Entry 3MKA (X-ray diffraction, 2.51 A resolution); this record covers chains G and V of the 28 polymer chains in the assembly.

# Chain G (and V)
Name: Proteasome subunit beta
From: Mycobacterium tuberculosis
Notes: EC 3.4.25.1; fragment: 20S proteasome beta-subunit; chain V of this document is another copy of the same molecule, construct and numbering; everything in this record applies to it too
UniProtKB: O33245 (PSB_MYCTU); the author numbering skips numbers that UniProt does not, so the offset changes along the chain: -57 to -1 = UniProt 1-57; 301-534 = UniProt 58-291
Amino-acid sequence (291 residues; row label = number of the first residue in the row; note: 301 numbers in that range are skipped by the numbering (no residue carries them; nothing is unmodelled there); numbers below 1 keep their minus sign (Met-57 is residue -57)):
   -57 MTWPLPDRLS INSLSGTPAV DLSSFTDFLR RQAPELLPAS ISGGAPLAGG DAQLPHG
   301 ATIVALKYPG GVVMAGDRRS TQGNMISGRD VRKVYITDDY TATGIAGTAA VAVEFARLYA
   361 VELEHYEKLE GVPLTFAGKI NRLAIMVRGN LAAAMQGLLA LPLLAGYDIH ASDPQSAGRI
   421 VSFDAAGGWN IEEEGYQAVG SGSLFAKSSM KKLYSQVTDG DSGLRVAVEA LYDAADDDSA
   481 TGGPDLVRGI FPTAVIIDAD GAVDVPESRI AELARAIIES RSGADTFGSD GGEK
Not modelled in the structure: -57 to -40, -16 to -7, 523-534 (chain V: -57 to -40, -18 to -6, 524-534)
Sequence notes: engineered mutation Ala301 (Thr58 in O33245)

# How chain G and chain V interact
Contacting residue pairs (27; chain G residue first):
  Asn324(G) with Asp478(V); Ser479(V), hydrogen bond (backbone-side chain); Ala480(V)
  Met325(G) with Asp477(V)
  Ile326(G) with Asp476(V); Asp477(V), hydrogen bond (backbone-backbone)
  Arg329(G) with Asp476(V), salt bridge; Asp477(V), salt bridge
  Phe445(G) with Met325(V), hydrophobic
  Asp476(G) with Ile326(V); Arg329(V), salt bridge; Arg488(V), salt bridge
  Asp477(G) with Met325(V); Ile326(V), hydrogen bond (backbone-backbone); Arg329(V), salt bridge
  Asp478(G) with Asn324(V)
  Ser479(G) with Asn324(V), hydrogen bond (backbone-backbone); Ser479(V)
  Ala480(G) with Asn324(V)
  Val487(G) with Tyr472(V); Ile518(V), hydrophobic; Arg521(V); Ser522(V)
  Arg488(G) with Asp476(V), salt bridge
  Ile518(G) with Val487(V), hydrophobic
  Arg521(G) with Val487(V)
  Ser522(G) with Val487(V)
Interface residues without a listed pair, chain G (19 interface residues in all): Arg319, Thr321, Tyr472, Ala475
Interface residues without a listed pair, chain V (20 interface residues in all): Thr321, Gly323, Phe445, Ala475, Leu486

# Summary
19 residues of chain G and 20 residues of chain V are in contact, with 4 hydrogen bonds and 6 salt bridges.
Among the polar pairs are Arg329(G)-Asp476(V), Arg329(G)-Asp477(V) and Asp476(G)-Arg488(V).
Chain G and chain V are both Proteasome subunit beta (Mycobacterium tuberculosis); the structure, Crystal
Structure of Mycobacterium Tuberculosis Proteasome with propetide and an T1A mutation at beta-subunit, was
determined by X-ray diffraction, deposited together with 3MFE and 3MI0.
